Entry 5VGV (X-ray diffraction, 2.60 A resolution); this record covers chain A.

== Chain A ==
Name: Botulinum neurotoxin type A
From: Clostridium botulinum
Notes: EC 3.4.24.69
UniProt: P10845 (BXA1_CLOBO); residues 1-425 here = UniProt positions 1-425
Chain sequence (441 residues; numbered -15 to 425; the number before each row is that of its first residue; numbers below 1 keep their minus sign (His-15 is residue -15)):
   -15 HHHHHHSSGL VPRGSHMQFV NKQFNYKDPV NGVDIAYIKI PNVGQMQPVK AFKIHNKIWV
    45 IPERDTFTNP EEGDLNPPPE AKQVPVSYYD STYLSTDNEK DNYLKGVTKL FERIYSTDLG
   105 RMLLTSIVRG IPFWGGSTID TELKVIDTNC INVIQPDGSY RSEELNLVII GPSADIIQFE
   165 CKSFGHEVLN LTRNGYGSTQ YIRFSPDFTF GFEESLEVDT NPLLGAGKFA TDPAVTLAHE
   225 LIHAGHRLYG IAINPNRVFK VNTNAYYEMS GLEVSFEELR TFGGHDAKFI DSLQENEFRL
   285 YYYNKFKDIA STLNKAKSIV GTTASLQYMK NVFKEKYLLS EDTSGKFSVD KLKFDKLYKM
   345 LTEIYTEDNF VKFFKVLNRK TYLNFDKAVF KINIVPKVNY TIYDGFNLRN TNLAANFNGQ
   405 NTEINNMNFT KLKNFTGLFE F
Not modelled in the structure: -15 to 1, 423-425
Construct notes: expression tag (-15 to 0); engineered mutation Gln2 (Pro in P10845)
Ion coordination: Cu ion site 1 near Cys165 (its only coordinating residue here); Cu ion site 2: His223, His227, Glu262 (together with acetate ion)
What the authors report for this chain:
  - Cu ion coordination: Cys165
  - mutagenesis - M106A, C134A, M344A: unchanged binding to copper
  - mutagenesis - C165S: decreased binding to Cu ion

== Overview ==
His223, His227 and Glu262 coordinate Cu ion site 2. The paper reports that C165S reduces binding to Cu ion; Cu
ion coordination by Cys165; 4 substitutions were tested in all.
Chain A is Botulinum neurotoxin type A (Clostridium botulinum); the structure, Structure of the C. botulinum
neurotoxin serotype A with Cu bound, was determined by X-ray diffraction together with 5VGX from the same
study.
